8V62 - chains B and E of the 9 polymer chains in the assembly; structure by electron microscopy, 3.40 A resolution.

Chain B:
Protein: Fusion glycoprotein F0
Organism: Human respirovirus 3
UniProt: A0A7S5WLM5 (A0A7S5WLM5_9MONO); residues 1-484 here = UniProt positions 1-484
Sequence (516 residues; numbered 1 to 516; the number before each row is that of its first residue):
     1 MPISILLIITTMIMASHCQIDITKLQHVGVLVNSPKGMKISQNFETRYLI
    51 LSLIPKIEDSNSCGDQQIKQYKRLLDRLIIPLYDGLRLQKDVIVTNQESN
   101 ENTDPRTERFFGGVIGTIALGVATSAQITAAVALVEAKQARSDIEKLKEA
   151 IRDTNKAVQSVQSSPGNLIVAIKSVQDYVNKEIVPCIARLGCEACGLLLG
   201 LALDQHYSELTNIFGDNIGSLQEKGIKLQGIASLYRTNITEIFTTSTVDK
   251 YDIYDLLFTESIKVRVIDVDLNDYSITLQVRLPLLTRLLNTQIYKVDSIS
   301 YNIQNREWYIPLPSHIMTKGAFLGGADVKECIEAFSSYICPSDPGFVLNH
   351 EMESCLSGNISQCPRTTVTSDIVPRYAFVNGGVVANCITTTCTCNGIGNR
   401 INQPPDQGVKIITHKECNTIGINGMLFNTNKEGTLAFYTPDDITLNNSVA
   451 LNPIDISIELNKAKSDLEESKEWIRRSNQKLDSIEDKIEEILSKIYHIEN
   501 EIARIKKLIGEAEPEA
Disordered / not traced: 1-18, 96-108, 162-167, 216-224, 247-249, 436-439, 482-516
Cystine bridges: Cys63-Cys192, Cys186-Cys195, Cys331-Cys340, Cys355-Cys363, Cys387-Cys392, Cys394-Cys417
Sequence notes: conflict Pro165 (Ile in A0A7S5WLM5), Cys186 (Ser in A0A7S5WLM5), Cys195 (Ala in A0A7S5WLM5), Leu198 (Gln in A0A7S5WLM5), Leu201 (Ile in A0A7S5WLM5), Asp204 (Thr in A0A7S5WLM5), Asn452 (Asp in A0A7S5WLM5); expression tag (485-516)

Chain E:
Protein: Camelid nanobody 1D10
Organism: Lama glama
Notes: antibody fragment or engineered binder
Sequence (115 residues; numbered 1 to 128; 13 numbers in that range are skipped by the numbering (no residue carries them; nothing is unmodelled there); the number before each row is that of its first residue):
     1 EVQLVESGG
    11 GLVQTGDSLRLSCAASGSIF
    35 GENAMAWFRQAPGKQRELVARVSTG
    63 GTLFYADFAK
    74 VRFTISRDTAKQTVYLQMSSLRPEDTAVYYCAVAVG
   114 TRNYWGQGTQVTVSS
Cystine bridges: Cys23-Cys104

Interface between chain B and chain E:
Contacting residue pairs (35; chain B residue first):
  Gln19(B) - Phe42(E)
  Gln19(B) - Leu52(E)
  Gln19(B) - Phe66(E)
  Ile20(B) - Phe66(E)
  Asp21(B) - Phe66(E)
  Asn290(B) - Arg50(E)  hydrogen bond
  Asn290(B) - Trp118(E)
  Lys319(B) - Thr114(E)  hydrogen bond (side chain-backbone)
  Lys319(B) - Asn116(E)
  Gly320(B) - Phe42(E)
  Gly320(B) - Asn116(E)
  Gly320(B) - Trp118(E)
  Ala321(B) - Ala38(E)
  Ala321(B) - Ala40(E)  hydrophobic
  Ala321(B) - Arg55(E)  hydrogen bond (backbone-side chain)
  Ala321(B) - Ala105(E)
  Ala321(B) - Ala107(E)
  Ala321(B) - Asn116(E)
  Phe322(B) - Ala107(E)
  Phe322(B) - Gly109(E)
  Phe322(B) - Thr114(E)
  Leu323(B) - Arg55(E)
  Gly345(B) - Thr114(E)
  Val347(B) - Thr114(E)
  His350(B) - Thr58(E)
  Glu353(B) - Arg55(E)  salt bridge
  Glu353(B) - Ser57(E)
  Glu353(B) - Thr58(E)  hydrogen bond
  Ser354(B) - Thr64(E)
  Ser357(B) - Arg55(E)  hydrogen bond
  Ser357(B) - Ser57(E)
  Ser357(B) - Thr64(E)
  Ser357(B) - Leu65(E)
  Ser357(B) - Phe66(E)
  Asn359(B) - Thr64(E)  hydrogen bond
Interface residues without a listed pair, chain B (18 interface residues in all): Asp343, Phe346
Interface residues without a listed pair, chain E (19 interface residues in all): Met39, Val106

In short:
The interface between chain B and chain E involves 18 residues on one side and 19 on the other, with 6
hydrogen bonds and 1 salt bridge. Polar pairs include Glu353(B)-Arg55(E), Asn290(B)-Arg50(E) and
Lys319(B)-Thr114(E).
Here chain B is Fusion glycoprotein F0 (Human respirovirus 3) and chain E is Camelid nanobody 1D10 (Lama
glama). Entry 8V62 (Structure of the Human Respirovirus 3 Fusion Protein Bound to Camelid Nanobodies 1D10 and
4C06) was determined by electron microscopy together with 8V5K from the same study.
